PDB entry 7D66 | X-ray diffraction, 2.13 A resolution | chains F and E of the 6 polymer chains in the assembly

== Chain F (and E) ==
Protein: Ubiquitin family protein
Organism: Toxoplasma gondii GT1
Notes: chain E of this document is another copy of the same molecule, construct and numbering; everything in this record applies to it too
UniProtKB: S7W9N7 (S7W9N7_TOXGG); numbering as in UniProt (aligned over 294-421)
Sequence (128 residues; row label = number of the first residue in the row):
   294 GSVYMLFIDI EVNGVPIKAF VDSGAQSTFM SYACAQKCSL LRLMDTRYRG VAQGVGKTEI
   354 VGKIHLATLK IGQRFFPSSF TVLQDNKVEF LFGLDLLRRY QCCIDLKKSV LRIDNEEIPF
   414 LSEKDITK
Not modelled in the structure: 294-295, 341, 345-347, 421 (chain E: 294-295, 341-352, 415-417, 421)
What the authors report for this chain:
  - catalytic residues: Asp315
  - mutagenesis - D315A, D315N: abolished catalytic activity

== Chain F / chain E interface ==
Contacting residue pairs (51):
  Val296(F) - Arg391(E)  hydrogen bond (backbone-side chain)
  Tyr297(F) - Gln319(E)
  Tyr297(F) - Leu387(E)
  Met298(F) - Gln319(E)
  Met298(F) - Leu387(E)  hydrophobic
  Leu299(F) - Ser316(E)
  Leu299(F) - Leu387(E)  hydrophobic
  Leu299(F) - Arg391(E)
  Phe313(F) - Gly317(E)
  Val314(F) - Ser316(E)  hydrogen bond (backbone-side chain)
  Asp315(F) - Asp315(E)
  Asp315(F) - Ser316(E)
  Asp315(F) - Gly317(E)
  Ser316(F) - Val314(E)  hydrogen bond (side chain-backbone)
  Ser316(F) - Asp315(E)
  Ser316(F) - Ser316(E)  hydrogen bond (side chain-backbone)
  Gly317(F) - Phe313(E)
  Gly317(F) - Asp315(E)
  Gln319(F) - Met298(E)
  Leu387(F) - Tyr297(E)
  Leu387(F) - Met298(E)  hydrophobic
  Leu387(F) - Leu299(E)  hydrophobic
  Leu387(F) - Leu399(E)  hydrophobic
  Leu390(F) - Leu399(E)
  Arg391(F) - Val296(E)
  Arg391(F) - Tyr297(E)  hydrogen bond (side chain-backbone)
  Arg391(F) - Met298(E)
  Arg391(F) - Leu399(E)
  Gln394(F) - Leu399(E)
  Gln394(F) - Lys400(E)
  Cys395(F) - Ile397(E)
  Cys395(F) - Asp398(E)
  Cys395(F) - Leu399(E)  hydrogen bond (backbone-backbone)
  Cys395(F) - Lys400(E)
  Cys396(F) - Cys396(E)  hydrophobic
  Cys396(F) - Ile397(E)
  Cys396(F) - Asp398(E)  hydrogen bond
  Ile397(F) - Cys395(E)
  Ile397(F) - Cys396(E)
  Ile397(F) - Ile397(E)  hydrogen bond (backbone-backbone)
  Asp398(F) - Cys395(E)
  Asp398(F) - Cys396(E)
  Leu399(F) - Leu390(E)  hydrophobic
  Leu399(F) - Arg391(E)
  Leu399(F) - Cys395(E)  hydrogen bond (backbone-backbone)
  Lys400(F) - Gln394(E)
  Lys400(F) - Cys395(E)
  Arg405(F) - Cys396(E)
  Arg405(F) - Asp398(E)  salt bridge
  Asp407(F) - Lys400(E)  hydrogen bond (backbone-side chain)
  Asn408(F) - Lys400(E)

== Overview ==
23 residues of chain F face 20 of chain E across their interface; the contacts include 10 hydrogen bonds and 1
salt bridge. Among the polar pairs are Arg405(F)-Asp398(E), Val296(F)-Arg391(E) and Val314(F)-Ser316(E). The
paper reports the catalytic residue Asp315(F); D315A and D315N of chain F abolish catalytic activity.
Both chains are Ubiquitin family protein (Toxoplasma gondii GT1). Entry 7D66 (Crystal structure of retroviral
protease-like domain of Ddi1 from Toxoplasma gondii) was determined by X-ray diffraction, deposited together
with 7EFY.
